7RN7 - chains B and F of the 6 polymer chains in the assembly; structure by X-ray diffraction, 2.40 A resolution.

Chain B:
Molecule: Caspase-3 subunit p12
Source organism: Homo sapiens
UniProtKB: P42574 (CASP3_HUMAN); residues 184-277 here = UniProt positions 184-277
Amino-acid sequence (95 residues; row label = number of the first residue in the row):
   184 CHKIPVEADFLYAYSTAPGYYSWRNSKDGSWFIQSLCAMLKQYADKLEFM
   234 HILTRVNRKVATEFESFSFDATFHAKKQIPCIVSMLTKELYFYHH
Not modelled in the structure: 184, 277-278
Differences from the reference sequence: expression tag (278)
UniProt features mapped onto this chain:
  - modified residue: Arg207 (Microbial infection: ADP-riboxanated arginine)
  - mutagenesis: Arg207 (R207A: Abolished ADP-riboxanation by C.violaceum CopC)
From the paper describing this entry:
  - conformationally variable residues (loop rearrangement): Ser251 to Thr255
  - binding site for Ac-VD(Aly)VD-CHO (chain F): Arg207, Asn208, Phe250

Chain F:
Molecule: Ac-VD(Aly)VD-CHO
Amino-acid sequence (6 residues; each row starts with the number of its first residue):
     1 XVDKVD
Modified / non-standard residues: ACE (acetyl group) at position 1; Lys4 (N(6)-acetyllysine; ALY)

Interface between chain B and chain F:
Contacting residue pairs (22):
  Tyr204(B) with Val5(F), hydrophobic
  Ser205(B) with Val5(F); Asp6(F), hydrogen bond (backbone-backbone)
  Trp206(B) with Asp3(F); Lys4(F); Val5(F), hydrophobic
  Arg207(B) with Val2(F); Asp3(F); Lys4(F), hydrogen bond (backbone-backbone); Val5(F), hydrogen bond (side chain-backbone); Asp6(F), salt bridge
  Asn208(B) with ACE_1(F); Val2(F); Asp3(F), hydrogen bond
  Ser209(B) with ACE_1(F); Val2(F), hydrogen bond (backbone-backbone); Lys4(F)
  Trp214(B) with Asp3(F)
  Glu248(B) with Asp3(F)
  Ser249(B) with Asp3(F)
  Phe250(B) with Asp3(F), hydrogen bond (backbone-side chain)
  Phe256(B) with Val5(F), hydrophobic

Overview:
11 residues of chain B face 6 of chain F across their interface; the contacts include 6 hydrogen bonds and 1
salt bridge. Among the polar pairs are Arg207(B)-Asp6(F), Arg207(B)-Val5(F) and Asn208(B)-Asp3(F). The paper
reports a binding site for Ac-VD(Aly)VD-CHO (chain F) at Arg207(B), Asn208(B) and Phe250(B); conformational
variability at Ser251(B).
Chain B is Caspase-3 subunit p12 (Homo sapiens) and chain F is Ac-VD(Aly)VD-CHO; the structure, Crystal
structure of caspase-3 with inhibitor Ac-VD(Aly)VD-CHO, was determined by X-ray diffraction together with
7RN8, 7RN9, 7RNB, 7RND, 7RNE, 7RNF and 7SEO from the same study.
